PDB entry 4R93 | X-ray diffraction, 1.71 A resolution | chain A

# Chain A
Protein: Beta-secretase 1
Organism: Homo sapiens
Notes: EC 3.4.23.46
UniProt: P56817 (BACE1_HUMAN); numbering as in UniProt (aligned over 41-454)
Sequence (414 residues; numbered 41 to 454; the number before each row is that of its first residue):
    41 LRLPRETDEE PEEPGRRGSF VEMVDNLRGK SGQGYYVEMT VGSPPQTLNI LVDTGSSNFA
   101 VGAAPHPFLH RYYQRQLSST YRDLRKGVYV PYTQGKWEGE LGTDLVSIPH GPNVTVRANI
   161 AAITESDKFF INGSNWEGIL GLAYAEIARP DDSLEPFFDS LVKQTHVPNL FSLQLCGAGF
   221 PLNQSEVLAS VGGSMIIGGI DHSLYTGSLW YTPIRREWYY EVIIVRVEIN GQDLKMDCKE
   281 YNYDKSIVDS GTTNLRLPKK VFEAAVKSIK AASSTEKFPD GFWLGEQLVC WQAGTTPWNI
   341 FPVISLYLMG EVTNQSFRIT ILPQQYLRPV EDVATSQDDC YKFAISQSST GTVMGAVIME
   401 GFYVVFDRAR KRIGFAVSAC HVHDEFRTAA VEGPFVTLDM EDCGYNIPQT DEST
Unresolved in the structure: 41-57, 373-375, 447-454
Cystine bridges: Cys216-Cys420, Cys278-Cys443, Cys330-Cys380
Residues lining bound ligands: 779 (1-[(1R,3S)-3-{[(2E,4R)-4-(2-cyclohexylethyl)-2-imino-1-methyl-5-oxoimidazolidin-4-yl]methyl}cyclohexyl]-3-phenylurea): Leu91, Asp93, Gly95, Ser96, Val130, Pro131, Tyr132, Lys168, Phe169, Phe170, Ile171, Trp176, Ile179, Ile187, Arg189, Tyr259, Asp289, Gly291, Thr292
Curated features (UniProtKB/Swiss-Prot):
  - active site: Asp93, Asp289
  - modified residue (N6-acetyllysine): Lys126, Lys275, Lys279, Lys285, Lys299, Lys300, Lys307
  - glycosylation (N-linked (GlcNAc...) asparagine): Asn153, Asn172, Asn223, Asn354
  - mutagenesis: Asp93 (D93N: Decreases beta-cleaved soluble APP production), Asp284 (D284N: Almost abolishes beta-cleaved soluble APP production)

# Overview
Chain A binds compound 779. UniProt lists active-site residues Asp93 and Asp289 and 2 mutagenesis sites.
Chain A is Beta-secretase 1 (Homo sapiens); the structure, BACE-1 in complex with
(R)-4-(2-cyclohexylethyl)-1-methyl-5-oxo-4-(((1S,3R)-3-(3-phenylureido)cyclohexyl)methyl)imidazolidin-2-iminium,
was determined by X-ray diffraction (same publication as 4R8Y, 4R91, 4R92 and 4R95).
